PDB entry 6P7H | X-ray diffraction, 1.78 A resolution | chains A and C of the 3 polymer chains in the assembly

# Chain A
Protein: Antibody DF2F-b.04  heavy chain
Notes: antibody fragment or engineered binder
Amino-acid sequence (226 residues; numbered 1 to 216 plus 10 insertion-coded residues; the number before each row is that of its first residue; a row labelled like 35A-35B holds insertion residues (35A, then the next letters in order)):
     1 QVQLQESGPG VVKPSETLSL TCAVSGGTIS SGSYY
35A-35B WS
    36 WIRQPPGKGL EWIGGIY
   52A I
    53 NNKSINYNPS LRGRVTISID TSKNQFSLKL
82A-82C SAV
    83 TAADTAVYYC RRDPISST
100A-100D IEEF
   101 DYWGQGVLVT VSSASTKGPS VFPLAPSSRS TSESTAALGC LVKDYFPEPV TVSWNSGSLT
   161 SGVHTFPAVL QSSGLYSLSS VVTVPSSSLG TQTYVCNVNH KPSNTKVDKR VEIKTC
Disordered / not traced: 1-2, 128-133, 214-216
Cystine bridges: Cys22-Cys92, Cys140-Cys196

# Chain C
Protein: HIV fusion peptide residues (512-519)
Amino-acid sequence (8 residues; row label = number of the first residue in the row):
   156 AVGIGAVF

# How chain A and chain C interact
Pairs across the interface - 18 pairs, chain A then chain C:
  Tyr35(A) with Ile159(C), hydrophobic
  Tyr52(A) with Val162(C), hydrophobic
  Arg93(A) with Ala156(C)
  Asp95(A) with Ala156(C), hydrogen bond (side chain-backbone); Ile159(C)
  Pro96(A) with Ala156(C); Val157(C); Gly158(C), hydrogen bond (backbone-backbone); Ile159(C)
  Ile97(A) with Gly158(C); Ile159(C), hydrogen bond (backbone-backbone); Val162(C), hydrophobic; Phe163(C)
  Ser99(A) with Val157(C)
  Glu100B(A) with Val157(C)
  Glu100C(A) with Val157(C)
  Phe100D(A) with Val157(C)
  Asp101(A) with Ala156(C), hydrogen bond (side chain-backbone)
Also at the interface, not in a pair above, chain A (12 interface residues in all): Ser98

# Overview
12 residues of chain A and 6 residues of chain C are in contact, with 4 hydrogen bonds. Polar pairs include
Asp95(A)-Ala156(C), Asp101(A)-Ala156(C) and Pro96(A)-Gly158(C).
Chain A is Antibody DF2F-b.04  heavy chain and chain C is HIV fusion peptide residues (512-519); the
structure, Vaccine-elicited NHP FP-targeting neutralizing antibody DF2F-b.04 in complex with HIV fusion
peptide (residue 512-519), was determined by X-ray diffraction.
